8VX5 - chains D and I of the 10 polymer chains in the assembly; structure by electron microscopy, 3.30 A resolution.

Chain D:
Name: Histone H2B 1.1
Source organism: Xenopus laevis
UniProt: P02281 (H2B11_XENLA); residues 1-122 here correspond to UniProt positions 5-126 (UniProt number = residue number + 4)
Chain sequence (123 residues; numbered 0 to 122; the number before each row is that of its first residue; numbering starts at 0):
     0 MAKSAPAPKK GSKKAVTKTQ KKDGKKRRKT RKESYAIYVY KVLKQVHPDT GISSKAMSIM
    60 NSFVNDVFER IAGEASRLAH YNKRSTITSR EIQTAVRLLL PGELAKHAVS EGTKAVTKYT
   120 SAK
Disordered / not traced: 0-26, 122
Differences from the reference sequence: initiating methionine (0); engineered mutation Thr29 (Ser33 in P02281)
UniProt features mapped onto this chain:
  - modified residue: Lys2 (N6-acetyllysine), Lys9 (N6-acetyllysine), Ser11 (Phosphoserine), Lys12 (N6-acetyllysine), Lys17 (N6-acetyllysine)
  - glycosylation: Ser109 (O-linked (GlcNAc) serine)
  - cross-link: Lys117 (Glycyl lysine isopeptide (Lys-Gly) (interchain with G-Cter in ubiquitin))

Chain I:
Molecule: 167-nt DNA strand
Sequence (167 nucleotides; each row starts with the number of its first residue; numbers below 1 keep their minus sign (DA-83 is residue -83)):
   -83 ATCGGCCGCC ACAGGATGTA TATATCTGAC ACGTGCCTGG AGACTAGGGA GTAATCCCCT
   -23 TGGCGGTTAA AACGCGGGGG ACAGCGCGTA CGTGCGTTTA AGCGGTGCTA GAGCTGTCTA
    37 CGACCAATTG AGCGGCCTCG GCACCGGGAT TCTCCAGGGC GGCCGAT
Disordered / not traced: -83 to -77, 79-83

How chain D and chain I interact:
Pairs across the interface (14):
  Arg27(D) with DT31(I), salt bridge to the phosphate
  Thr29(D) with DC30(I), hydrogen bond to the phosphate
  Arg30(D) with DC-47(I), hydrogen bond to the sugar; DT-46(I), hydrogen bond to the sugar
  Tyr39(D) with DA-53(I), hydrogen bond to the phosphate; DC-52(I), phosphate contact
  Gly50(D) with DA-53(I), phosphate contact
  Ile51(D) with DA-53(I), hydrogen bond to the phosphate
  Ser53(D) with DC-54(I), phosphate contact
  Arg83(D) with DA-34(I), phosphate contact; DG-33(I), salt bridge to the phosphate
  Ser84(D) with DG-35(I), hydrogen bond to the phosphate; DA-34(I), hydrogen bond to the phosphate
  Thr85(D) with DA-34(I), phosphate contact
Other interface residues (no listed pair), chain D (11 interface residues in all): Ser52
Other interface residues (no listed pair), chain I (11 interface residues in all): DG-45

Summary:
The chain D/chain I interface involves 11 residues from each chain, with 7 hydrogen bonds and 2 salt bridges.
Polar contacts include Arg30(D)-DC-47(I), Arg30(D)-DT-46(I) and Thr29(D)-DC30(I).
Here chain D is Histone H2B 1.1 (Xenopus laevis) and chain I is a 167-nt DNA strand. Entry 8VX5 (Nucleosome
core particle containing an 8-oxoG damage site) was determined by electron microscopy (same publication as
8VX4 and 8VX6).
